4CYW - chains A and D of the 6 polymer chains in the assembly; structure by X-ray diffraction, 2.60 A resolution.

== Chain A ==
Name: Hemagglutinin
From: Influenza A virus (A/MALLARD/SWEDEN/51/2002 (H10N2))
Notes: fragment: ha1, residues 17-340
UniProt: E0YNJ7 (E0YNJ7_9INFA); the construct lacks a stretch of the UniProt sequence and is renumbered around it, so the offset changes along the chain: 10-127 = UniProt 17-134; 128-158 = UniProt 136-166; 159-261 = UniProt 169-271; 263-276 = UniProt 272-285; 1 more segments
Sequence (324 residues; numbered 10 to 330 plus 4 insertion-coded residues; 1 number in that range is skipped by the numbering (no residue carries it; nothing is unmodelled there); the number before each row is that of its first residue; a row labelled like 158A-158B holds insertion residues (158A, then the next letters in order)):
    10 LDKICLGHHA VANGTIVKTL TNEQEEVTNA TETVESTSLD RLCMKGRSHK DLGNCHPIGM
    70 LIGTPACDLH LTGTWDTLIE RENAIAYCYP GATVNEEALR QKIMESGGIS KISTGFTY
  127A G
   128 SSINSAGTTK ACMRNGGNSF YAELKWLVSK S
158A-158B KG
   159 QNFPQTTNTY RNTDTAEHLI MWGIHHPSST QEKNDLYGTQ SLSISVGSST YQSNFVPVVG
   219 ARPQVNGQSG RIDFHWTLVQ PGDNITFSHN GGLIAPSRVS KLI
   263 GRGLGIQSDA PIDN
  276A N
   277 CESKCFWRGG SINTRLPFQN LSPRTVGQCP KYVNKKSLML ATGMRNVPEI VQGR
Not modelled in the structure: 10, 326-330
Disulfides: Cys-52/Cys-277, Cys-64/Cys-76, Cys-97/Cys-139, Cys-281/Cys-305
Covalently attached groups: N-acetylglucosamine (NAG) linked to Asn-38, Asn-242

== Chain D ==
Name: Hemagglutinin
From: Influenza A virus (A/MALLARD/SWEDEN/51/2002 (H10N2))
Notes: fragment: ha2, residues 341-513
UniProt: E0YNJ7 (E0YNJ7_9INFA); residues 1-173 here correspond to UniProt positions 341-513 (UniProt number = residue number + 340)
Sequence (173 residues; each row starts with the number of its first residue):
     1 GLFGAIAGFI ENGWEGMVDG WYGFRHQNAQ GTGQAADYKS TQAAIDQITG KLNRLIEKTN
    61 TEFESIESEF SEIEHQIGNV INWTKDSITD IWTYQAELLV AMENQHTIDM ADSEMLNLYE
   121 RVRKQLRQNA EEDGKGCFEI YHACDDSCME SIRNNTYDHS QYREEALLNR LNI
Disulfides: Cys-144/Cys-148
Covalently attached groups: N-acetylglucosamine (NAG) linked to Asn-82

== Chain A / chain D interface ==
Contacting residue pairs (7):
  Thr-28(A) / Arg-54(D)
  Leu-29(A) / Gly-50(D)
  Leu-29(A) / Lys-51(D)
  Leu-29(A) / Arg-54(D)  hydrogen bond (backbone-side chain)
  Leu-29(A) / Glu-103(D)
  Thr-30(A) / Gln-47(D)
  Thr-30(A) / Gly-50(D)
Other interface residues (no listed pair), chain A (4 interface residues in all): Glu-32
Other interface residues (no listed pair), chain D (9 interface residues in all): Asp-46, Asn-53, Met-102, His-106

== Summary ==
4 residues of chain A face 9 of chain D across their interface, with 1 hydrogen bond. The hydrogen-bonded pair
is Leu-29(A)/Arg-54(D). N-acetylglucosamine is covalently linked to Asn-38(A) and Asn-242(A). Covalently
linked N-acetylglucosamine: at Asn-82(D).
Here chain A is Hemagglutinin and chain D is Hemagglutinin, both from Influenza A virus
(A/MALLARD/SWEDEN/51/2002 (H10N2)). Entry 4CYW (Structure of the A_mallard_Sweden_51_2002 H10 Avian
Haemmaglutinin in complex with human receptor analog 6-SLN) was determined by X-ray diffraction, deposited
together with 4CYV, 4CYZ, 4CZ0 and 4D00.
